3D7S - chains A and B of the 4 polymer chains in the assembly; structure by X-ray diffraction, 2.80 A resolution.

# Chain A
Molecule: Aspartate carbamoyltransferase catalytic chain
Source organism: Escherichia coli
Notes: EC 2.1.3.2
Reference sequence: P0A786 (PYRB_ECOLI); residues 1-310 here correspond to UniProt positions 2-311 (UniProt number = residue number + 1)
Sequence (310 residues; each row starts with the number of its first residue):
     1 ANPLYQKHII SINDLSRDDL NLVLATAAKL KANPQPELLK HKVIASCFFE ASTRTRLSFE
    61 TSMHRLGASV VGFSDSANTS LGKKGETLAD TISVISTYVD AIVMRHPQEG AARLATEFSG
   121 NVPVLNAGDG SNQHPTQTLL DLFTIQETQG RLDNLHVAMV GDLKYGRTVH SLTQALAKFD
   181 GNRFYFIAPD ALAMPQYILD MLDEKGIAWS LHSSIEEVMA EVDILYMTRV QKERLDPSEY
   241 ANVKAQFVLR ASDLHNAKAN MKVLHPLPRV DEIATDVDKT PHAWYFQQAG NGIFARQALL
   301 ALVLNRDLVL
Curated features (UniProtKB/Swiss-Prot):
  - binding site (carbamoyl phosphate): Arg-54, Thr-55, Arg-105, His-134, Gln-137, Leu-267, Pro-268
  - binding site (L-aspartate): Lys-84, Arg-167, Arg-229
What the authors report for this chain:
  - conformationally variable residues (loop rearrangement, side-chain flip): Ser-52, Thr-53, Thr-55, Phe-73 to Leu-88, Arg-105, Arg-229, Lys-232
  - contacts within the chain: Ser-52/Arg-54
  - catalytic residues: Lys-84, His-134 (citing earlier work)
  - mutagenesis - H134A (20-fold): decreased catalytic activity (citing earlier work)

# Chain B
Molecule: Aspartate carbamoyltransferase regulatory chain
Source organism: Escherichia coli
Notes: EC 2.1.3.2
Reference sequence: P0A7F3 (PYRI_ECOLI); residues 1-153 here = UniProt positions 1-153
Sequence (153 residues; row label = number of the first residue in the row):
     1 MTHDNKLQVE AIKRGTVIDH IPAQIGFKLL SLFKLTETDQ RITIGLNLPS GEMGRKDLIK
    61 IENTFLSEDQ VDQLALYAPQ ATVNRIDNYE VVGKSRPSLP ERIDNVLVCP NSNCISHAEP
   121 VSSSFAVRKR ANDIALKCKY CEKEFSHNVV LAN
Curated features (UniProtKB/Swiss-Prot):
  - binding site (Zn(2+)): Cys-109, Cys-114, Cys-138, Cys-141
Metal / ion sites: Zn2+: Cys-114, Cys-138, Cys-141
What the authors report for this chain:
  - contacts within the chain: His-20/Glu-52, Asp-19/His-20, His-20/Ser-50, Ser-50/Glu-52 (hydrogen bond)
  - conformationally variable residues (order/disorder transition): Met-1 to Lys-13

# Chain A / chain B interface
Residue-residue contacts (33; chain A residue first):
  Ser-11(A) / Glu-142(B)  hydrogen bond
  Asn-13(A) / Glu-142(B)
  Thr-87(A) / Glu-119(B)
  Thr-87(A) / Pro-120(B)
  Leu-88(A) / Ile-115(B)  hydrophobic
  Leu-88(A) / Glu-119(B)  hydrogen bond (backbone-side chain)
  Ala-89(A) / Glu-119(B)  hydrogen bond (backbone-side chain)
  Ala-89(A) / Pro-120(B)
  Pro-107(A) / Asn-113(B)
  Gln-108(A) / Asn-113(B)
  Gln-108(A) / Ile-115(B)
  Glu-109(A) / Asn-111(B)
  Glu-109(A) / Asn-113(B)
  Glu-109(A) / Ile-115(B)  hydrogen bond (backbone-backbone)
  Glu-109(A) / Cys-141(B)
  Gly-110(A) / Ile-115(B)
  Gly-110(A) / Tyr-140(B)
  Ala-111(A) / Ile-115(B)  hydrophobic
  Arg-113(A) / Lys-139(B)
  Arg-113(A) / Tyr-140(B)
  Arg-113(A) / Glu-142(B)  salt bridge
  Leu-114(A) / Ile-115(B)  hydrophobic
  Leu-114(A) / Glu-119(B)
  Glu-117(A) / Val-121(B)
  Glu-117(A) / Lys-139(B)  salt bridge
  Glu-117(A) / Tyr-140(B)  hydrogen bond
  Phe-118(A) / Pro-120(B)
  Phe-118(A) / Val-121(B)  hydrophobic
  Ser-131(A) / Lys-143(B)  hydrogen bond (backbone-side chain)
  Asn-132(A) / Tyr-140(B)
  Asn-132(A) / Cys-141(B)
  Asn-132(A) / Glu-142(B)  hydrogen bond
  Gln-133(A) / Glu-142(B)  hydrogen bond
Other interface residues (no listed pair), chain A (18 interface residues in all): His-106
Other interface residues (no listed pair), chain B (14 interface residues in all): Cys-114, Ala-118, Lys-137
From the paper, about this interface:
  - residue pairs: Pro-107(A)/Asn-113(B), Glu-109(A)/Asn-113(B), Ser-131(A)/Lys-143(B), Gln-133(A)/Glu-142(B)

# Summary
Chain A and chain B form an interface of 18 and 14 residues respectively; the contacts include 8 hydrogen
bonds and 2 salt bridges. Polar pairs include Arg-113(A)/Glu-142(B), Glu-117(A)/Lys-139(B) and
Ser-11(A)/Glu-142(B). The authors report contacts between Pro-107(A) and Asn-113(B), Glu-109(A) and Asn-113(B)
and Ser-131(A) and Lys-143(B) among others. From the paper: catalytic residues Lys-84(A) and His-134(A); H134A
of chain A reduces catalytic activity.
Chain A is Aspartate carbamoyltransferase catalytic chain and chain B is Aspartate carbamoyltransferase
regulatory chain, both from Escherichia coli; the structure, Crystal structure of Wild-Type E. Coli Asparate
Transcarbamoylase at pH 8.5 at 2.80 A Resolution, was determined by X-ray diffraction.
